PDB entry 3S0W | X-ray diffraction, 2.50 A resolution | chains A and B

== Chain A (and B) ==
Molecule: Motility protein B
From: Helicobacter pylori
Notes: fragment: C-terminal fragment; chain B of this document is another copy of the same molecule, construct and numbering; everything in this record applies to it too
Reference sequence: P56427 (MOTB_HELPY); residues 78-256 here correspond to UniProt positions 79-257 (UniProt number = residue number + 1)
Chain sequence (185 residues; row label = number of the first residue in the row):
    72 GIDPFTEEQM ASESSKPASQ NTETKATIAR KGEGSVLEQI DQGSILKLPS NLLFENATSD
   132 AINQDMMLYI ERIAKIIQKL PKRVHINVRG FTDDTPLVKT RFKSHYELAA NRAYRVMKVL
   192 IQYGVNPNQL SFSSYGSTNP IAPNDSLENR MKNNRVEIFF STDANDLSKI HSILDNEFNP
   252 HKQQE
Disordered / not traced: 72-91, 100-102, 252-256 (chain B: 72-92, 252-256)
Sequence notes: expression tag (72-77)

== Interface between chain A and chain B ==
Pairs across the interface (56):
  Asn-92(A) / Ser-243(B)  hydrogen bond (backbone-side chain)
  Thr-93(A) / Asn-236(B)
  Thr-93(A) / Ser-239(B)
  Thr-93(A) / Lys-240(B)
  Gln-110(A) / Ser-239(B)  hydrogen bond (backbone-side chain)
  Ile-111(A) / Asp-234(B)
  Ile-111(A) / Ala-235(B)
  Ile-111(A) / Ser-239(B)  hydrogen bond (backbone-side chain)
  Asp-112(A) / Gln-113(B)
  Asp-112(A) / Ala-235(B)  hydrogen bond (backbone-backbone)
  Asp-112(A) / Asn-236(B)
  Asp-112(A) / Asp-237(B)  hydrogen bond (side chain-backbone)
  Asp-112(A) / Leu-238(B)  hydrogen bond (side chain-backbone)
  Asp-112(A) / Ser-239(B)  hydrogen bond
  Gln-113(A) / Gln-113(B)
  Gln-113(A) / Ser-232(B)  hydrogen bond
  Gln-113(A) / Thr-233(B)  hydrogen bond (side chain-backbone)
  His-156(A) / Tyr-206(B)
  Ser-175(A) / Tyr-185(B)
  Tyr-177(A) / Tyr-185(B)  hydrophobic
  Tyr-177(A) / Met-188(B)
  Tyr-177(A) / Ile-192(B)
  Tyr-177(A) / Phe-203(B)  hydrophobic
  Tyr-185(A) / Ser-175(B)
  Tyr-185(A) / Tyr-177(B)  hydrophobic
  Met-188(A) / Tyr-177(B)
  Ile-192(A) / Tyr-177(B)
  Pro-198(A) / Thr-209(B)
  Asn-199(A) / Thr-209(B)
  Asn-199(A) / Asn-210(B)  hydrogen bond (backbone-side chain)
  Ser-202(A) / Ser-205(B)
  Ser-202(A) / Tyr-206(B)
  Phe-203(A) / Tyr-177(B)  hydrophobic
  Phe-203(A) / Ser-204(B)
  Phe-203(A) / Ser-205(B)  hydrogen bond (backbone-backbone)
  Ser-204(A) / Phe-203(B)
  Ser-204(A) / Ser-204(B)  hydrogen bond
  Ser-205(A) / Ser-202(B)
  Ser-205(A) / Phe-203(B)  hydrogen bond (backbone-backbone)
  Tyr-206(A) / His-156(B)
  Tyr-206(A) / Ser-202(B)
  Thr-209(A) / Pro-198(B)
  Thr-209(A) / Asn-199(B)
  Asn-210(A) / Asn-199(B)
  Asp-234(A) / Ile-111(B)
  Ala-235(A) / Ile-111(B)
  Ala-235(A) / Asp-112(B)  hydrogen bond (backbone-backbone)
  Asn-236(A) / Asp-112(B)
  Asp-237(A) / Asp-112(B)  hydrogen bond (backbone-side chain)
  Leu-238(A) / Asp-112(B)  hydrogen bond (backbone-side chain)
  Ser-239(A) / Thr-93(B)
  Ser-239(A) / Gln-110(B)
  Ser-239(A) / Ile-111(B)  hydrogen bond (side chain-backbone)
  Ser-239(A) / Asp-112(B)  hydrogen bond
  Lys-240(A) / Thr-93(B)
  Ser-243(A) / Thr-93(B)
Other interface residues (no listed pair), chain A (33 interface residues in all): Glu-109, Asn-158, Ala-181, Leu-201
Other interface residues (no listed pair), chain B (34 interface residues in all): Asn-158, Ala-181, Leu-201, Phe-230

== In short ==
33 residues of chain A face 34 of chain B across their interface, with 18 hydrogen bonds. Among the polar
pairs are Asn-92(A)/Ser-243(B), Gln-110(A)/Ser-239(B) and Ile-111(A)/Ser-239(B).
Chain A and chain B are both Motility protein B (Helicobacter pylori); the structure, The crystal structure of
the periplasmic domain of Helicobacter pylori MotB (residues 78-256), was determined by X-ray diffraction
(same publication as 3S02, 3S03, 3S06, 3S0H and 3S0Y).
